Entry 5V74 (X-ray diffraction, 3.51 A resolution); this record covers chains H4 and H8 of the 270 polymer chains in the assembly.

[Chain H4]
Protein: Microcompartments protein
Source organism: Haliangium ochraceum (strain DSM 14365 / JCM 11303 / SMP-2)
UniProt: D0LID5 (D0LID5_HALO1); numbering as in UniProt (aligned over 1-99)
Sequence (99 residues; each row starts with the number of its first residue):
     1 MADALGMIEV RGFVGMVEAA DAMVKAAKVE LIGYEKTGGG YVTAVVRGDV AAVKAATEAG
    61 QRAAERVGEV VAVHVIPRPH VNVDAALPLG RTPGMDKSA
Unresolved in the structure: 1, 95-99
UniProt features mapped onto this chain:
  - mutagenesis: Lys28 (K28A: Forms larger hexamer patches, increases hexamer stacking), Arg78 (R78A: Forms smaller hexamer patches)

[Chain H8]
Protein: Microcompartments protein
Source organism: Haliangium ochraceum (strain DSM 14365 / JCM 11303 / SMP-2)
UniProt: D0LID6 (D0LID6_HALO1); residues 1-212 here = UniProt positions 1-212
Sequence (212 residues; each row starts with the number of its first residue):
     1 MSITLRTYIF LDALQPQLAT FIGKTARGFL PVPGQASLWV EIAPGIAINR VTDAALKATK
    61 VQPAVQVVER AYGLLEVHHF DQGEVLAAGS TILDKLEVRE EGRLKPQVMT HQIIRAVEAY
   121 QTQIINRNSQ GMMILPGESL FILETQPAGY AVLAANEAEK AANVHLVNVT PYGAFGRLYL
   181 AGSEAEIDAA AEAAEAAIRS VSGVAQESFR DR
Unresolved in the structure: 1-2, 206-212

[Chain H4 / chain H8 interface]
Pairs across the interface - 9 pairs, chain H4 then chain H8:
  Val50(H4) with Glu186(H8)
  Ala51(H4) with Ala185(H8), hydrophobic
  Pro77(H4) with Ala161(H8); Ala189(H8), hydrophobic
  Arg78(H4) with Glu159(H8), salt bridge; Lys160(H8); Ala161(H8); Ala162(H8), hydrogen bond (side chain-backbone); Asn163(H8)

[Overview]
4 residues of chain H4 face 8 of chain H8 across their interface; the contacts include 1 hydrogen bond and 1
salt bridge. Among the polar pairs are Arg78(H4)-Glu159(H8) and Arg78(H4)-Ala162(H8). Curated annotation
(UniProt) lists 2 mutagenesis sites on chain H4.
Here chain H4 is Microcompartments protein and chain H8 is Microcompartments protein, both from Haliangium
ochraceum (strain DSM 14365 / JCM 11303 / SMP-2). Entry 5V74 (Structure of the intact Haliangium ochraceum
microcompartment shell) was determined by X-ray diffraction, deposited together with 5V76.
